PDB entry 8U1B | electron microscopy, 3.70 A resolution | chains A and C

Chain A:
Protein: Leucine-rich repeat serine/threonine-protein kinase 2
Organism: Homo sapiens
Notes: EC 2.7.11.1, 3.6.5.-
Reference sequence: Q5S007 (LRRK2_HUMAN); numbering as in UniProt (aligned over 1334-2527)
Sequence (1194 residues; each row starts with the number of its first residue):
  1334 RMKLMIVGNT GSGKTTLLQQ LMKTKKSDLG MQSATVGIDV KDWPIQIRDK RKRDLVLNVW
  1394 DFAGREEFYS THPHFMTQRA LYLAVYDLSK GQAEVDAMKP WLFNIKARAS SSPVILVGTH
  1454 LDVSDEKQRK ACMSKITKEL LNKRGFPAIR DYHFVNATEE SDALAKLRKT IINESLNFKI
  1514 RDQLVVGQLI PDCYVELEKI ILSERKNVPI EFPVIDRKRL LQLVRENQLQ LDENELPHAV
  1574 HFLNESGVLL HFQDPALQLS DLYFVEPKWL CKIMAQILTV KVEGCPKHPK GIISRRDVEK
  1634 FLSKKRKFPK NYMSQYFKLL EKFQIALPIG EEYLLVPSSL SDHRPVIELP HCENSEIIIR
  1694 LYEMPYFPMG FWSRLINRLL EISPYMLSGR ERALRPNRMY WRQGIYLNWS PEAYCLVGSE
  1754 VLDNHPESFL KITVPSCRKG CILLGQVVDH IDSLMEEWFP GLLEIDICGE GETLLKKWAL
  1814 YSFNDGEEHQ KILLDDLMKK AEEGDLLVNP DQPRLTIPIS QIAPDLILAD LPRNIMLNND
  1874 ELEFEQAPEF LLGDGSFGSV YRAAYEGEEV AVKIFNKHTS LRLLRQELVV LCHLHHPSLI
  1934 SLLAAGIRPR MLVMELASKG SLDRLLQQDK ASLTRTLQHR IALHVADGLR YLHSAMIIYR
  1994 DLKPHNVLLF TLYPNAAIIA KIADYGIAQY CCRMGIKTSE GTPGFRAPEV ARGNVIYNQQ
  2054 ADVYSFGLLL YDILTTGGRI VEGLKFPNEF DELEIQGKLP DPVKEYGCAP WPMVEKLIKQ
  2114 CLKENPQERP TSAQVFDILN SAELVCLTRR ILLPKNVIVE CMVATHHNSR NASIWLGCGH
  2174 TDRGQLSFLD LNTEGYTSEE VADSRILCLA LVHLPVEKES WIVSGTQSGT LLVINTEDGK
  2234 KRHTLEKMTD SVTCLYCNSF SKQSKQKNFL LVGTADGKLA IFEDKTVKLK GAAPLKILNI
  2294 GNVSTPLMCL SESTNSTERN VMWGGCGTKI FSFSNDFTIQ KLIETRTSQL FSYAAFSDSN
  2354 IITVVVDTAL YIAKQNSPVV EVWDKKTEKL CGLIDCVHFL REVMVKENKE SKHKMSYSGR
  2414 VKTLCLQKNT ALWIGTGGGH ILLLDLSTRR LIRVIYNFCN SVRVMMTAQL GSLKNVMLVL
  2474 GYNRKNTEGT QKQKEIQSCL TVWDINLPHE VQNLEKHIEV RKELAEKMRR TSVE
Disordered / not traced: 1334-1951, 2016-2050, 2073-2084, 2159-2165, 2172-2173, 2185, 2191-2193, 2251-2262, 2307-2312, 2397-2409, 2464-2466, 2476-2490, 2522-2527
Cystine bridges: Cys-2452/Cys-2492

Chain C:
Protein: E11 DARPin
Organism: synthetic construct
Notes: antibody fragment or engineered binder
Sequence (182 residues; row label = number of the first residue in the row):
     1 MRGSHHHHHH HHGSDLGKKL LEAARAGQDD EVRILMANGA DVNATDEAGV TPLHLAADSG
    61 HLEIVEVLLK TGADVNAWDH YGFTPLHLAA HVGHLEIVEV LLKAGADVNA QDHAGWTPLH
   121 LAALYGHLEI VEVLLKHGAD VNAQDMWGET PFDLAIDNGN EDIAEVLQKA AKLNDYKDDD
   181 DK
Disordered / not traced: 1-15, 37-42, 172-182

Interface between chain A and chain C:
Pairs across the interface - 28 pairs, chain A then chain C:
  Gln-2342(A) / Arg-25(C)
  Leu-2343(A) / Arg-25(C)  hydrogen bond (backbone-side chain)
  Phe-2344(A) / Arg-25(C)
  Ser-2345(A) / Arg-25(C)  hydrogen bond (backbone-side chain)
  Tyr-2346(A) / Val-50(C)  hydrophobic
  Tyr-2346(A) / His-54(C)
  Tyr-2346(A) / Asp-58(C)
  Tyr-2346(A) / Asp-79(C)  hydrogen bond
  Tyr-2346(A) / Leu-88(C)  hydrophobic
  Ala-2347(A) / Asp-58(C)
  Ala-2348(A) / His-91(C)
  Ala-2348(A) / Val-92(C)  hydrophobic
  Asn-2369(A) / Leu-124(C)
  Asn-2369(A) / Tyr-125(C)
  Pro-2371(A) / Tyr-81(C)  hydrophobic
  Asp-2388(A) / Tyr-81(C)
  Val-2390(A) / Tyr-81(C)  hydrophobic
  Arg-2394(A) / His-80(C)
  Tyr-2410(A) / His-113(C)  hydrogen bond
  Ser-2411(A) / Ala-114(C)
  Ser-2411(A) / Trp-147(C)
  Arg-2413(A) / Phe-83(C)
  Arg-2413(A) / His-91(C)
  Arg-2413(A) / Asp-112(C)  salt bridge
  Arg-2413(A) / Trp-116(C)
  Gly-2430(A) / Trp-147(C)
  Asn-2453(A) / Trp-147(C)
  Ser-2454(A) / Trp-147(C)
Interface residues without a listed pair, chain A (22 interface residues in all): Arg-2198, Phe-2349, Val-2372, Gly-2431
Interface residues without a listed pair, chain C (19 interface residues in all): Asp-157
Interface features reported in the paper:
  - residue pairs: Gln-2342(A)/Arg-25(C), Leu-2343(A)/Arg-25(C), Ser-2345(A)/Arg-25(C), Tyr-2346(A)/Tyr-81(C) (pi stacking), Tyr-2346(A)/Asp-79(C), Val-50(C)/Tyr-2346(A), His-54(C)/Tyr-2346(A), Asp-58(C)/Tyr-2346(A), Phe-83(C)/Arg-2413(A), Leu-88(C)/Tyr-2346(A), Asp-112(C)/Arg-2413(A)
  - interface residues, chain A: Arg-2339(A), Asp-2388(A)

In short:
Chain A and chain C form an interface of 22 and 19 residues respectively, with 4 hydrogen bonds and 1 salt
bridge. Polar contacts include Arg-2413(A)/Asp-112(C), Leu-2343(A)/Arg-25(C) and Ser-2345(A)/Arg-25(C). The
paper describes contacts between Gln-2342(A) and Arg-25(C), Leu-2343(A) and Arg-25(C) and Ser-2345(A) and
Arg-25(C) among others; pi stacking between Tyr-2346(A) and Tyr-81(C). The paper reports interface residues
Arg-2339(A) and Asp-2388(A).
Here chain A is Leucine-rich repeat serine/threonine-protein kinase 2 (Homo sapiens) and chain C is E11 DARPin
(synthetic construct). Entry 8U1B (C-terminal LRRK2 bound to E11 DARPin) was determined by electron
microscopy.
